8XYC - chains D and A of the 4 polymer chains in the assembly; structure by electron microscopy, 2.51 A resolution.

== Chain D ==
Molecule: 35-nt DNA strand
Sequence (35 nucleotides; each row starts with the number of its first residue; numbers below 1 keep their minus sign (DC-10 is residue -10)):
   -10 CGGGATTTTG AGGGCGACAC AAGTTGTCCA GATCC
Disordered / not traced: -10 to -9, 0-24

== Chain A ==
Molecule: dVemCas12e
Sequence (880 residues; each row starts with the number of its first residue):
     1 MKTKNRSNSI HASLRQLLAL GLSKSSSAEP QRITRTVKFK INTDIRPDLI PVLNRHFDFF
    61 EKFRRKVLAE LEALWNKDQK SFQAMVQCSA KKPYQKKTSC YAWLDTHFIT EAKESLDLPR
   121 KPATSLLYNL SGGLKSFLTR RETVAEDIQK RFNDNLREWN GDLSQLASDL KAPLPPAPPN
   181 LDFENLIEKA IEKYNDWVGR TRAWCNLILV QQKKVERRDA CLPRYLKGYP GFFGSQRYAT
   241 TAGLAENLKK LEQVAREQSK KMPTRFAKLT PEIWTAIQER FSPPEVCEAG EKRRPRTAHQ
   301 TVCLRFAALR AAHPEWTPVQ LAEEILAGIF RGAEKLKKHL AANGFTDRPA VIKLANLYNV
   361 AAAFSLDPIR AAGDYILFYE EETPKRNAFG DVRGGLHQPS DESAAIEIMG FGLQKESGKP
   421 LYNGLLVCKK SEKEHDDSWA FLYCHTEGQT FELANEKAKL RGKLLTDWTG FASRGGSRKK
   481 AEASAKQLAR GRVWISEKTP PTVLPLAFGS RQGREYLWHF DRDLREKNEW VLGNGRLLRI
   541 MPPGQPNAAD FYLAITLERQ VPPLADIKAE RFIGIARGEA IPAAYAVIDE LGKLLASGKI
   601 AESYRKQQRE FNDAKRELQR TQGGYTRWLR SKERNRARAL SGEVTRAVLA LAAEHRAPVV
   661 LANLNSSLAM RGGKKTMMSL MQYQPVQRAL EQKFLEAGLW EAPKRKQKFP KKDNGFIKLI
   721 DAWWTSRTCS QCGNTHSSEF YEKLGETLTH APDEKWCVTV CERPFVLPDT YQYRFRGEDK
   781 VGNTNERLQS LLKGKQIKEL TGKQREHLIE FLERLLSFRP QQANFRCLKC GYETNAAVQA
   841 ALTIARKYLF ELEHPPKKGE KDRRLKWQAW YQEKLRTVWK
Disordered / not traced: 1-7, 284-296, 664-683, 735-823, 879-880
What the authors report for this chain:
  - binding site for the 35-nt DNA strand: Tyr101, Tyr422, Gly475 to Lys486
  - specificity-determining residues: Lys479
  - mutagenesis - K91A/K92A/K96A/K97A: abolished catalytic activity on dsDNA
  - mutagenesis - K91A/K92A/K96A/K97A: unchanged catalytic activity on bubbled dsDNA
  - binding site for the 35-nt DNA strand (chain D): Tyr101, Arg478, Lys479
  - mutagenesis - R478A, K479A: decreased catalytic activity

== Chain D / chain A interface ==
Contacting residue pairs - 18 pairs, chain D then chain A:
  DG-7(D) with Lys419(A), salt bridge to the phosphate; Lys463(A), phosphate contact
  DA-6(D) with Gly448(A), phosphate contact
  DT-5(D) with Arg120(A), sugar contact
  DT-4(D) with Thr110(A), sugar contact; Arg120(A), salt bridge to the phosphate
  DT-3(D) with Lys97(A), phosphate contact; Asp105(A), base contact; Thr106(A), hydrogen bond to the phosphate; Thr110(A), hydrogen bond to the phosphate; Arg120(A), base contact
  DT-2(D) with Lys97(A), salt bridge to the phosphate; Thr98(A), sugar contact; Tyr101(A), base contact; Lys479(A), hydrogen bond to the base
  DG-1(D) with Thr98(A), hydrogen bond to the phosphate; Arg478(A), base contact; Lys479(A), hydrogen bond to the sugar
Interface residues without a listed pair, chain A (17 interface residues in all): Ala90, Lys96, Ile109, Glu447, Thr450

== Overview ==
The interface between chain D and chain A involves 7 residues on one side and 17 on the other; the contacts
include 5 hydrogen bonds and 3 salt bridges. Polar pairs include DT-2(D)-Lys479(A), DG-1(D)-Lys479(A) and
DT-3(D)-Thr106(A). The paper reports a binding site for the 35-nt DNA strand at Tyr101(A), Tyr422(A) and
Gly475(A); R478A and K479A of chain A reduce catalytic activity.
Chain D is a 35-nt DNA strand and chain A is dVemCas12e; the structure, Ternary structure of
dVemCas12e-sgRNA-dsDNA, was determined by electron microscopy.
